7WTL - chains C2 and SY of the 19 polymer chains in the assembly; structure by electron microscopy, 3.30 A resolution.

# Chain C2
Molecule: 18S rRNA
Source organism: Saccharomyces cerevisiae
Sequence (1800 nucleotides; numbered 1 to 1800; the number before each row is that of its first residue):
     1 UAUCUGGUUGAUCCUGCCAGUAGUCAUAUGCUUGUCUCAAAGAUUAAGCC
    51 AUGCAUGUCUAAGUAUAAGCAAUUUAUACAGUGAAACUGCGAAUGGCUCA
   101 UUAAAUCAGUUAUCGUUUAUUUGAUAGUUCCUUUACUACAUGGUAUAACU
   151 GUGGUAAUUCUAGAGCUAAUACAUGCUUAAAAUCUCGACCCUUUGGAAGA
   201 GAUGUAUUUAUUAGAUAAAAAAUCAAUGUCUUCGGACUCUUUGAUGAUUC
   251 AUAAUAACUUUUCGAAUCGCAUGGCCUUGUGCUGGCGAUGGUUCAUUCAA
   301 AUUUCUGCCCUAUCAACUUUCGAUGGUAGGAUAGUGGCCUACCAUGGUUU
   351 CAACGGGUAACGGGGAAUAAGGGUUCGAUUCCGGAGAGGGAGCCUGAGAA
   401 ACGGCUACCACAUCCAAGGAAGGCAGCAGGCGCGCAAAUUACCCAAUCCU
   451 AAUUCAGGGAGGUAGUGACAAUAAAUAACGAUACAGGGCCCAUUCGGGUC
   501 UUGUAAUUGGAAUGAGUACAAUGUAAAUACCUUAACGAGGAACAAUUGGA
   551 GGGCAAGUCUGGUGCCAGCAGCCGCGGUAAUUCCAGCUCCAAUAGCGUAU
   601 AUUAAAGUUGUUGCAGUUAAAAAGCUCGUAGUUGAACUUUGGGCCCGGUU
   651 GGCCGGUCCGAUUUUUUCGUGUACUGGAUUUCCAACGGGGCCUUUCCUUC
   701 UGGCUAACCUUGAGUCCUUGUGGCUCUUGGCGAACCAGGACUUUUACUUU
   751 GAAAAAAUUAGAGUGUUCAAAGCAGGCGUAUUGCUCGAAUAUAUUAGCAU
   801 GGAAUAAUAGAAUAGGACGUUUGGUUCUAUUUUGUUGGUUUCUAGGACCA
   851 UCGUAAUGAUUAAUAGGGACGGUCGGGGGCAUCAGUAUUCAAUUGUCAGA
   901 GGUGAAAUUCUUGGAUUUAUUGAAGACUAACUACUGCGAAAGCAUUUGCC
   951 AAGGACGUUUUCAUUAAUCAAGAACGAAAGUUAGGGGAUCGAAGAUGAUC
  1001 AGAUACCGUCGUAGUCUUAACCAUAAACUAUGCCGACUAGGGAUCGGGUG
  1051 GUGUUUUUUUAAUGACCCACUCGGCACCUUACGAGAAAUCAAAGUCUUUG
  1101 GGUUCUGGGGGGAGUAUGGUCGCAAGGCUGAAACUUAAAGGAAUUGACGG
  1151 AAGGGCACCACCAGGAGUGGAGCCUGCGGCUUAAUUUGACUCAACACGGG
  1201 GAAACUCACCAGGUCCAGACACAAUAAGGAUUGACAGAUUGAGAGCUCUU
  1251 UCUUGAUUUUGUGGGUGGUGGUGCAUGGCCGUUCUUAGUUGGUGGAGUGA
  1301 UUUGUCUGCUUAAUUGCGAUAACGAACGAGACCUUAACCUACUAAAUAGU
  1351 GGUGCUAGCAUUUGCUGGUUAUCCACUUCUUAGAGGGACUAUCGGUUUCA
  1401 AGCCGAUGGAAGUUUGAGGCAAUAACAGGUCUGUGAUGCCCUUAGACGUU
  1451 CUGGGCCGCACGCGCGCUACACUGACGGAGCCAGCGAGUCUAACCUUGGC
  1501 CGAGAGGUCUUGGUAAUCUUGUGAAACUCCGUCGUGCUGGGGAUAGAGCA
  1551 UUGUAAUUAUUGCUCUUCAACGAGGAAUUCCUAGUAAGCGCAAGUCAUCA
  1601 GCUUGCGUUGAUUACGUCCCUGCCCUUUGUACACACCGCCCGUCGCUAGU
  1651 ACCGAUUGAAUGGCUUAGUGAGGCCUCAGGAUCUGCUUAGAGAAGGGGGC
  1701 AACUCCAUCUCAGAGCGGAGAAUUUGGACAAACUUGGUCAUUUAGAGGAA
  1751 CUAAAAGUCGUAACAAGGUUUCCGUAGGUGAACCUGCGGAAGGAUCAUUA
Unresolved in the structure: 73-75, 133-135, 489-498, 605-608, 651-683, 707-732, 1147-1765

# Chain SY
Molecule: 40S ribosomal protein S24-A
Source organism: Saccharomyces cerevisiae
Reference sequence: P0CX31 (RS24A_YEAST); numbering as in UniProt (aligned over 1-135)
Chain sequence (135 residues; numbered 1 to 135; the number before each row is that of its first residue):
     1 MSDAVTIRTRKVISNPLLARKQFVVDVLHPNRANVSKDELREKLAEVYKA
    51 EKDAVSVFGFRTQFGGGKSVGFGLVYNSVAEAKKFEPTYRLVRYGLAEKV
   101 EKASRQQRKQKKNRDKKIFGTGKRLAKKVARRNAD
Unresolved in the structure: 1

# How chain C2 and chain SY interact
Residue-residue contacts (90):
  G53(C2) with Gln106(SY), hydrogen bond to the sugar; Gln110(SY), phosphate contact
  C54(C2) with Lys109(SY), hydrogen bond to the sugar; Gln110(SY), phosphate contact; Asn113(SY), hydrogen bond to the phosphate
  A55(C2) with Lys109(SY), phosphate contact; Lys112(SY), salt bridge to the phosphate; Asn113(SY), hydrogen bond to the phosphate
  G57(C2) with Lys112(SY), salt bridge to the phosphate; Lys116(SY), salt bridge to the phosphate
  A84(C2) with Thr121(SY), base contact
  A85(C2) with Gly120(SY), sugar contact; Thr121(SY), sugar contact
  A86(C2) with Phe119(SY), phosphate contact; Gly120(SY), hydrogen bond to the phosphate
  C87(C2) with Phe119(SY), phosphate contact
  C149(C2) with Gly120(SY), phosphate contact; Thr121(SY), hydrogen bond to the phosphate; Arg124(SY), salt bridge to the phosphate
  U150(C2) with Lys123(SY), salt bridge to the phosphate; Arg124(SY), hydrogen bond to the base
  G151(C2) with Arg124(SY), base contact
  G153(C2) with Lys128(SY), base contact; Arg131(SY), salt bridge to the phosphate
  G154(C2) with Lys128(SY), base contact; Arg131(SY), salt bridge to the phosphate; Arg132(SY), salt bridge to the phosphate
  U155(C2) with Arg132(SY), salt bridge to the phosphate
  U159(C2) with Lys116(SY), base contact; Lys117(SY), sugar contact
  C160(C2) with Lys128(SY), base contact
  U161(C2) with Lys128(SY), hydrogen bond to the base
  C443(C2) with Ser104(SY), phosphate contact; Arg105(SY), phosphate contact
  C444(C2) with Arg105(SY), phosphate contact; Arg108(SY), salt bridge to the phosphate
  A445(C2) with Tyr89(SY), sugar contact
  G458(C2) with Arg105(SY), salt bridge to the phosphate; Lys109(SY), phosphate contact
  G459(C2) with Arg105(SY), salt bridge to the phosphate; Gln106(SY), hydrogen bond to the base; Lys109(SY), salt bridge to the phosphate
  A521(C2) with Asn34(SY), hydrogen bond to the base; Val35(SY), sugar contact; Ser36(SY), hydrogen bond to the sugar; Lys37(SY), phosphate contact
  U522(C2) with Asn34(SY), sugar contact; Val35(SY), sugar contact; Lys37(SY), phosphate contact; Phe60(SY), phosphate contact
  G523(C2) with Lys37(SY), salt bridge to the phosphate; Phe58(SY), phosphate contact; Gly59(SY), phosphate contact; Phe60(SY), hydrogen bond to the phosphate
  U524(C2) with Phe58(SY), phosphate contact; Arg93(SY), base contact
  A525(C2) with Tyr89(SY), sugar contact
  A526(C2) with Arg93(SY), salt bridge to the phosphate; Lys99(SY), sugar contact
  C530(C2) with Arg61(SY), hydrogen bond to the base
  C531(C2) with Arg61(SY), sugar contact; Thr62(SY), hydrogen bond to the sugar; Gln63(SY), sugar contact; Phe64(SY), phosphate contact
  U532(C2) with Ala33(SY), hydrogen bond to the sugar; Asn34(SY), hydrogen bond to the base; Thr62(SY), sugar contact; Gln63(SY), sugar contact; Phe64(SY), phosphate contact; Gly65(SY), hydrogen bond to the phosphate; Gly66(SY), sugar contact
  U533(C2) with Arg32(SY), sugar contact
  U767(C2) with Gln63(SY), hydrogen bond to the phosphate; Phe64(SY), stacking on the base
  G775(C2) with Lys11(SY), base contact
  G776(C2) with Lys11(SY), base contact
  C777(C2) with Arg10(SY), base contact
  G778(C2) with Arg10(SY), base contact
  A780(C2) with Arg8(SY), hydrogen bond to the base; Thr9(SY), phosphate contact; Arg10(SY), base contact
  U781(C2) with Thr9(SY), hydrogen bond to the phosphate; Val47(SY), base contact
  U782(C2) with Lys21(SY), sugar contact; Tyr48(SY), base contact
  G783(C2) with Arg10(SY), base contact; Lys11(SY), hydrogen bond to the base; Val12(SY), hydrogen bond to the base; Ser14(SY), phosphate contact
  C784(C2) with Lys11(SY), base contact
Interface residues without a listed pair, chain C2 (48 interface residues in all): A147, A148, A156, C442, G457, A520
Interface residues without a listed pair, chain SY (50 interface residues in all): Ile7, Asp26, Lys49, Lys102, Ile118

# Overview
Chain C2 and chain SY form an interface of 48 and 50 residues respectively, with 22 hydrogen bonds, 15 salt
bridges and 1 aromatic stacking contact. Polar pairs include U150(C2)-Arg124(SY), U161(C2)-Lys128(SY) and
G459(C2)-Gln106(SY).
Chain C2 is 18S rRNA and chain SY is 40S ribosomal protein S24-A, both from Saccharomyces cerevisiae; the
structure, Cryo-EM structure of a yeast pre-40S ribosomal subunit - State Dis-D, was determined by electron
microscopy (same publication as 7WTM).
